3RZM - chains A and B of the 3 polymer chains in the assembly; structure by X-ray diffraction, 3.06 A resolution.

== Chain A ==
Molecule: Alpha-ketoglutarate-dependent dioxygenase alkB homolog 2
Source organism: Homo sapiens
Notes: EC 1.14.11.-
Reference sequence: Q6NS38 (ALKB2_HUMAN); residue numbers follow UniProt; this construct covers 56-260
Sequence (206 residues; numbered 55 to 260; the number before each row is that of its first residue):
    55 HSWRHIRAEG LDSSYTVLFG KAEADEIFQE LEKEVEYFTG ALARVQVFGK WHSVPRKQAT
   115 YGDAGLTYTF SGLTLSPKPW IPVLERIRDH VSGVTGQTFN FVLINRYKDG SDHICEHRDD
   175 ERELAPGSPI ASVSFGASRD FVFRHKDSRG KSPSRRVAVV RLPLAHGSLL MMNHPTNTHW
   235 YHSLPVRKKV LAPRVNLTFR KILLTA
Not modelled in the structure: 202-207
Sequence notes: expression tag (55); engineered mutation Ser67 (Cys in Q6NS38), Ser165 (Cys in Q6NS38), Cys169 (Gly in Q6NS38), Ser192 (Cys in Q6NS38), Ala260 (Lys in Q6NS38)
Covalent attachments: propane-1-thiol (XL3) linked to Cys169
UniProt features mapped onto this chain:
  - binding site (substrate): Phe102 to Lys104, Tyr122 to Phe124, Asp174
  - binding site (2-oxoglutarate): Asn159, Tyr161, His171, His236, Arg248, Thr252, Arg254
  - binding site (Fe cation): His171, Asp173, His236
What the authors report for this chain:
  - mutagenesis - V101G/F102A: abolished catalytic activity
  - mutagenesis - V101A, F102A: decreased catalytic activity on 1-meA
  - mutagenesis - V101A, F102A: decreased catalytic activity on 3-meC

== Chain B ==
Molecule: 13-nt DNA strand
Sequence (13 nucleotides; row label = number of the first residue in the row):
   261 ATGTATAACT GCG
Small-molecule neighbours: propane-1-thiol (XL3): DA268, DC269, DT270

== Chain A / chain B interface ==
Pairs across the interface (26; chain A residue first):
  Val101(A) - DT266(B)  sugar contact
  Val101(A) - DA267(B)  phosphate contact
  Val101(A) - DA268(B)  base contact
  Phe102(A) - DT266(B)  stacking on the base
  Phe102(A) - DA268(B)  base contact
  His106(A) - DA268(B)  sugar contact
  His106(A) - DC269(B)  sugar contact
  Val108(A) - DA268(B)  phosphate contact
  Pro109(A) - DA268(B)  sugar contact
  Pro109(A) - DC269(B)  phosphate contact
  Arg110(A) - DA268(B)  salt bridge to the phosphate
  Tyr122(A) - DA267(B)  hydrogen bond to the base
  Phe124(A) - DA267(B)  base contact
  Ser125(A) - DA267(B)  hydrogen bond to the phosphate
  His167(A) - DC269(B)  salt bridge to the phosphate
  Ile168(A) - DA267(B)  base contact
  Ile168(A) - DA268(B)  phosphate contact
  Cys169(A) - DA267(B)  phosphate contact
  Cys169(A) - DA268(B)  hydrogen bond to the phosphate
  Glu170(A) - DA267(B)  sugar contact
  His171(A) - DA267(B)  stacking on the base
  Arg172(A) - DA265(B)  phosphate contact
  Arg172(A) - DT266(B)  salt bridge to the phosphate
  Glu175(A) - DA267(B)  base contact
  Tyr235(A) - DT266(B)  hydrogen bond to the phosphate
  Arg254(A) - DA267(B)  hydrogen bond to the base
Also at the interface, not in a pair above, chain A (23 interface residues in all): Val99, Ser107, Leu157, Asp173, His236

== Summary ==
23 residues of chain A face 5 of chain B across their interface, with 5 hydrogen bonds, 3 salt bridges and 2
aromatic stacking contacts. Polar contacts include Tyr122(A)-DA267(B), Arg254(A)-DA267(B) and
Ser125(A)-DA267(B). The paper reports that V101A and F102A of chain A reduce catalytic activity on 1-meA;
V101A and F102A of chain A reduce catalytic activity on 3-meC.
Here chain A is Alpha-ketoglutarate-dependent dioxygenase alkB homolog 2 (Homo sapiens) and chain B is a 13-nt
DNA strand. Entry 3RZM (Duplex Interrogation by a Direct DNA Repair Protein in the Search of Damage) was
determined by X-ray diffraction (same publication as 3RZG, 3RZH, 3RZJ, 3RZK, 3RZL, 3S57 and 3S5A).
